Entry 9C58 (electron microscopy, 4.70 A resolution (low resolution: residue-level contacts below are approximate; hydrogen-bond / salt-bridge calls are withheld)); this record covers chains D and S of the 5 polymer chains in the assembly.

== Chain D ==
Name: AP-3 complex subunit delta-1
From: Homo sapiens
Reference sequence: O14617 (AP3D1_HUMAN); residues 1-617 here = UniProt positions 1-617
Chain sequence (617 residues; row label = number of the first residue in the row):
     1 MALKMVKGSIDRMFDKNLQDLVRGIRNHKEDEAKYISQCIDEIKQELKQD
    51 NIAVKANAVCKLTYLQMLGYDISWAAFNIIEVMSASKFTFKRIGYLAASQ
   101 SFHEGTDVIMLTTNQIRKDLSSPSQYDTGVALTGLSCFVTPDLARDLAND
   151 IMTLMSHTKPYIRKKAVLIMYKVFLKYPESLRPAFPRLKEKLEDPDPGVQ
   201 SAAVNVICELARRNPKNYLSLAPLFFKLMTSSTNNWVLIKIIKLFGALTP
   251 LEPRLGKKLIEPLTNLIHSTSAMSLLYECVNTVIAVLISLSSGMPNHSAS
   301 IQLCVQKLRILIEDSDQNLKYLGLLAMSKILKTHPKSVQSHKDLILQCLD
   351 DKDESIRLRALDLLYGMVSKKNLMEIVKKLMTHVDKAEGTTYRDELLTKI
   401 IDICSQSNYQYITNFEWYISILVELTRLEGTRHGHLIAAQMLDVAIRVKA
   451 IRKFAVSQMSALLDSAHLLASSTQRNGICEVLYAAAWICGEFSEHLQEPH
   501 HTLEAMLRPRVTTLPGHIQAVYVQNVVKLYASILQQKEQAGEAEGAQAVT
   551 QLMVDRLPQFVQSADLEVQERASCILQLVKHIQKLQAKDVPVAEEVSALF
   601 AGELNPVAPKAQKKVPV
Disordered / not traced: 1-17, 602-617
Swiss-Prot annotation at these positions:
  - modified residue: A2 (N-acetylalanine)

== Chain S ==
Name: AP-3 complex subunit sigma-1
From: Homo sapiens
Reference sequence: Q92572 (AP3S1_HUMAN); numbering as in UniProt (aligned over 1-193)
Chain sequence (193 residues; numbered 1 to 193; the number before each row is that of its first residue):
     1 MIKAILIFNNHGKPRLSKFYQPYSEDTQQQIIRETFHLVSKRDENVCNFL
    51 EGGLLIGGSDNKLIYRHYATLYFVFCVDSSESELGILDLIQVFVETLDKC
   101 FENVCELDLIFHVDKVHNILAEMVMGGMVLETNMNEIVTQIDAQNKLEKS
   151 EAGLAGAPARAVSAVKNMNLPEIPRNINIGDISIKVPNLPSFK
Disordered / not traced: 152-193
Swiss-Prot annotation at these positions:
  - modified residue: S191 (Phosphoserine)

== Chain D / chain S interface ==
Contacting residue pairs (4):
  A202(D) with L130(S)
  S274(D) with L84(S)
  Q317(D) with N45(S)
  Y321(D) with C47(S)
Interface residues without a listed pair, chain D (11 interface residues in all): G69, S136, L168, G198, W236, N318, D353
Interface residues without a listed pair, chain S (9 interface residues in all): E25, V46, M125, G126, T132

== Overview ==
The interface between chain D and chain S involves 11 residues on one side and 9 on the other.
Chain D is AP-3 complex subunit delta-1 and chain S is AP-3 complex subunit sigma-1, both from Homo sapiens;
the structure, AP-3 bound to myristoylated Arf1 (Q71L), was determined by electron microscopy together with
9C59, 9C5A, 9C5B and 9C5C from the same study.
